PDB entry 1D8Y | X-ray diffraction, 2.08 A resolution | chains B and A

[Chain B]
Molecule: D(t)19 oligomer
Sequence (19 nucleotides; numbered 1001 to 1019; the number before each row is that of its first residue):
  1001 TTTTTTTTTT TTTTTTTTT
Unresolved in the structure: 1005-1019

[Chain A]
Molecule: DNA polymerase I
Source organism: Escherichia coli
Notes: EC 2.7.7.7; fragment: klenow fragment
Reference sequence: P00582 (DPO1_ECOLI); residues 324-928 here = UniProt positions 324-928
Chain sequence (605 residues; numbered 324 to 928; the number before each row is that of its first residue):
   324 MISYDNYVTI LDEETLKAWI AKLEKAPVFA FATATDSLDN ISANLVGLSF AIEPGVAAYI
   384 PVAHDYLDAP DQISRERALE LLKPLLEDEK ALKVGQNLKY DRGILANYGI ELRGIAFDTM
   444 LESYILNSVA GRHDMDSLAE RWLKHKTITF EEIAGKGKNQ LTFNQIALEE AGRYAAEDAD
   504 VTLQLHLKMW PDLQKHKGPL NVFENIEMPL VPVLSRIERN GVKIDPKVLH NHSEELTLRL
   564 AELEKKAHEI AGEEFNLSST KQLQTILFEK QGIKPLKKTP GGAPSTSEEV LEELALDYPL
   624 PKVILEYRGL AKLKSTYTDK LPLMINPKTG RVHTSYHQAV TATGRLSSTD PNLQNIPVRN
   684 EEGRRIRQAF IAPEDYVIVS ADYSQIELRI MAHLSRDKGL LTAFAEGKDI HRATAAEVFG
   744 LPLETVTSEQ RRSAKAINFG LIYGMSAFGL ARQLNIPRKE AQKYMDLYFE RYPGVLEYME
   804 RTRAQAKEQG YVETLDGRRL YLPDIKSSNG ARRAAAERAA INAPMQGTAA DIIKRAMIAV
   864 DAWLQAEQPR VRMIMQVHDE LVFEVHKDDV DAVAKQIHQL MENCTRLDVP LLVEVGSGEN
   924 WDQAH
Unresolved in the structure: 603-606
Differences from the reference sequence: engineered mutation Met-324 (Val in P00582), Ala-355 (Asp in P00582), Ala-357 (Glu in P00582)
Bound ions: Zn2+: Glu-572, His-901, Glu-905

[Interface between chain B and chain A]
Residue-residue contacts (26):
  DT1001(B) / Arg-455(A)  phosphate contact
  DT1001(B) / His-456(A)  phosphate contact
  DT1002(B) / Gln-419(A)  phosphate contact
  DT1002(B) / Asn-420(A)  sugar contact
  DT1002(B) / Lys-422(A)  hydrogen bond to the base
  DT1002(B) / Met-443(A)  sugar contact
  DT1002(B) / Arg-455(A)  salt bridge to the phosphate
  DT1002(B) / His-456(A)  sugar contact
  DT1002(B) / Asp-457(A)  phosphate contact
  DT1002(B) / Ser-658(A)  base contact
  DT1002(B) / Tyr-659(A)  base contact
  DT1002(B) / His-660(A)  hydrogen bond to the base
  DT1003(B) / Leu-361(A)  base contact
  DT1003(B) / Gln-419(A)  hydrogen bond to the phosphate
  DT1003(B) / Asn-420(A)  hydrogen bond to the sugar
  DT1003(B) / Tyr-423(A)  sugar contact
  DT1003(B) / Asp-457(A)  phosphate contact
  DT1003(B) / Met-458(A)  hydrogen bond to the phosphate
  DT1004(B) / Thr-356(A)  sugar contact
  DT1004(B) / Ala-357(A)  phosphate contact
  DT1004(B) / Thr-358(A)  hydrogen bond to the phosphate
  DT1004(B) / Leu-361(A)  base contact
  DT1004(B) / Tyr-423(A)  hydrogen bond to the sugar
  DT1004(B) / Phe-473(A)  stacking on the base
  DT1004(B) / Glu-474(A)  base contact
  DT1004(B) / Tyr-497(A)  hydrogen bond to the phosphate
Other interface residues (no listed pair), chain A (24 interface residues in all): Ser-360, Phe-486, Asp-501, Val-663, Thr-672

[Overview]
The interface between chain B and chain A involves 4 residues on one side and 24 on the other; the contacts
include 8 hydrogen bonds, 1 salt bridge and 1 aromatic stacking contact. Polar pairs include
DT1002(B)/Lys-422(A), DT1002(B)/His-660(A) and DT1003(B)/Asn-420(A).
Chain B is D(t)19 oligomer and chain A is DNA polymerase I (Escherichia coli); the structure, Crystal
structure of the complex of DNA polymerase I klenow fragment with DNA, was determined by X-ray diffraction
together with 1D9D, 1D9F and 1D9H from the same study.
